Entry 7QIP (X-ray diffraction, 2.65 A resolution); this record covers chains B and D of the 4 polymer chains in the assembly.

[Chain B]
Protein: 14-3-3 protein sigma
Source organism: Homo sapiens
Reference sequence: P31947 (1433S_HUMAN); residues 1-231 here = UniProt positions 1-231
Amino-acid sequence (234 residues; row label = number of the first residue in the row; numbers below 1 keep their minus sign (Gly-2 is residue -2)):
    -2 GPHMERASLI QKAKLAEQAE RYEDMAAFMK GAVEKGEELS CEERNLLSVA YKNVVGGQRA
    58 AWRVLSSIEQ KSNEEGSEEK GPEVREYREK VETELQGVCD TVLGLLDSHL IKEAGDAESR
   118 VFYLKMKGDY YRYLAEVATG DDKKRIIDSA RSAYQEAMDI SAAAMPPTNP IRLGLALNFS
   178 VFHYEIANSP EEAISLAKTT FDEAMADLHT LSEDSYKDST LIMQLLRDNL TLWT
Unresolved in the structure: -2, 72-75
Sequence notes: expression tag (-2 to 0); engineered mutation Ala159 (Lys in P31947), Ala160 (Lys in P31947), Ala161 (Glu in P31947)
Curated features (UniProtKB/Swiss-Prot):
  - site (Interaction with phosphoserine on interacting protein): Arg56, Arg129
  - modified residue (Phosphoserine): Ser5, Ser74

[Chain D]
Protein: Arg-gly-tpo-ser-pro-ala-arg-met
Amino-acid sequence (10 residues; numbered 201 to 210; the number before each row is that of its first residue):
   201 SSRGTSPARM
Modified residues: Thr205 (phosphothreonine; TPO)
From the paper describing this entry:
  - post-translational modification sites: Thr205 (citing earlier work)

[Chain B / chain D interface]
Pairs across the interface (32; chain B residue first):
  Glu14(B) - Arg209(D)  salt bridge
  Asn42(B) - Arg209(D)
  Asn42(B) - Met210(D)
  Leu43(B) - Arg209(D)
  Ser45(B) - Ala208(D)  hydrogen bond (side chain-backbone)
  Val46(B) - Ala208(D)  hydrophobic
  Val46(B) - Arg209(D)
  Lys49(B) - Thr205(D)
  Lys49(B) - Ser206(D)
  Lys49(B) - Ala208(D)
  Arg56(B) - Arg203(D)
  Arg56(B) - Thr205(D)
  Phe119(B) - Met210(D)  hydrophobic
  Lys122(B) - Ser206(D)  hydrogen bond
  Lys122(B) - Met210(D)
  Arg129(B) - Thr205(D)
  Tyr130(B) - Thr205(D)
  Ile168(B) - Met210(D)  hydrophobic
  Gly171(B) - Ser206(D)
  Leu174(B) - Thr205(D)
  Leu174(B) - Ser206(D)
  Asn175(B) - Thr205(D)
  Asn175(B) - Ser206(D)  hydrogen bond (side chain-backbone)
  Val178(B) - Arg203(D)
  Val178(B) - Gly204(D)
  Val178(B) - Thr205(D)
  Glu182(B) - Arg203(D)  salt bridge
  Ile219(B) - Pro207(D)
  Leu222(B) - Pro207(D)
  Asn226(B) - Arg203(D)
  Asn226(B) - Gly204(D)  hydrogen bond (side chain-backbone)
  Leu229(B) - Arg203(D)
Interface residues without a listed pair, chain B (25 interface residues in all): Arg60, Glu133, Pro167, Trp230
Interface residues without a listed pair, chain D (10 interface residues in all): Ser201, Ser202
From the paper, about this interface:
  - pairs named by the authors: Val46(B)-Ala208(D) (hydrophobic contact), Phe119(B)-Met210(D) (hydrophobic contact), Lys122(B)-Ser206(D) (hydrogen bond), Ile168(B)-Met210(D) (hydrophobic contact), Ser206(D)-Asn175(B) (hydrogen bond)

[In short]
The interface between chain B and chain D involves 25 residues on one side and 10 on the other; the contacts
include 4 hydrogen bonds and 2 salt bridges. Polar pairs include Glu14(B)-Arg209(D), Glu182(B)-Arg203(D) and
Ser45(B)-Ala208(D). The authors report hydrophobic contacts between Val46(B) and Ala208(D), Phe119(B) and
Met210(D) and Ile168(B) and Met210(D); hydrogen bonds between Lys122(B) and Ser206(D) and Ser206(D) and
Asn175(B). The paper reports a modification site at Thr205(D).
Chain B is 14-3-3 protein sigma (Homo sapiens) and chain D is Arg-gly-tpo-ser-pro-ala-arg-met; the structure,
SARS-CoV-2 Nucleocapsid phosphopeptide 201-210 bound to human 14-3-3 sigma, was determined by X-ray
diffraction together with 7QIK from the same study.
